Entry 5NHT (X-ray diffraction, 3.20 A resolution); this record covers chains A and B of the 5 polymer chains in the assembly.

Chain A:
Protein: T-cell receptor alpha variable 12-2, T-cell receptor, sp3.4 alpha chain
From: Homo sapiens
Notes: engineered mutation(s): T158C,T158C
UniProt: chimeric construct of A0A075B6T6, K7N5N2: residues 0-92 from A0A075B6T6 (A0A075B6T6_HUMAN) positions 21-113 (UniProt number = residue number + 21); residues 93-202 from K7N5N2 positions 96-205 (UniProt number = residue number + 3)
Sequence (211 residues; each row starts with the number of its first residue; numbers below 1 keep their minus sign (Met-1 is residue -1)):
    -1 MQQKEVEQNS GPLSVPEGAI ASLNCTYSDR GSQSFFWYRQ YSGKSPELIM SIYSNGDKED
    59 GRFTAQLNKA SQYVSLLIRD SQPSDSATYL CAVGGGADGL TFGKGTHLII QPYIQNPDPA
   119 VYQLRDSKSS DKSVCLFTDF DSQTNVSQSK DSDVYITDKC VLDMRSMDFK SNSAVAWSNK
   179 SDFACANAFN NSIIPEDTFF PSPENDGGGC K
Unresolved in the structure: -1 to 2, 200-209
Disulfide bonds: Cys23-Cys89, Cys133-Cys183
Construct notes: initiating methionine (-1); conflict Ser49 (Phe70 in A0A075B6T6); linker (92); expression tag (203-209)
Swiss-Prot annotation at these positions:
  - glycosylation: Asn22 (N-linked (GlcNAc...) asparagine)

Chain B:
Protein: T-cell receptor beta variable 19, TRB protein
From: Homo sapiens
Notes: engineered mutation(s): S171C,S171C,S171C,S171C,S171C,S171C,S171C,S171C,S171C,S171C,S171C,S171C,S171C,S171C,S171C,S171C
UniProt: chimeric construct of A0A5B3, A0A0C4ZKA8: residues 3-94 from A0A5B3 (A0A5B3_HUMAN) positions 22-113 (UniProt number = residue number + 19); residues 101-244 from A0A0C4ZKA8 positions 31-174 (UniProt number = residue number - 70)
Sequence (251 residues; row label = number of the first residue in the row):
     2 MGITQSPKYL FRKEGQNVTL SCEQNLNHDA MYWYRQDPGQ GLRLIYYSQI VNDFQKGDIA
    62 EGYSVSREKK ESFPLTVTSA QKNPTAFYLC ASSQGLAGAG ELFFGEGSRL TVLEDLKNVF
   122 PPEVAVFEPS EAEISHTQKA TLVCLATGFY PDHVELSWWV NGKEVHSGVC TDPQPLKEQP
   182 ALNDSRYCLS SRLRVSATFW QNPRNHFRCQ VQFYGLSEND EWTQDRAKPV TQIVSAEAWG
   242 RADQDRGGGC D
Unresolved in the structure: 2, 246-252
Disulfide bonds: Cys23-Cys91, Cys145-Cys210
Construct notes: initiating methionine (2); linker (95-100); conflict Cys171 (Ser101 in A0A0C4ZKA8); expression tag (245-252)

How chain A and chain B interact:
Disulfides between the chains: Cys158(A)-Cys171(B)
Contacting residue pairs (94; chain A residue first):
  Ser32(A) with Gly99(B), hydrogen bond (side chain-backbone); Ala100(B)
  Phe34(A) with Gly99(B); Ala100(B); Gly101(B)
  Tyr36(A) with Gly101(B); Glu102(B), hydrogen bond (side chain-backbone); Leu103(B)
  Gln38(A) with Gln37(B), hydrogen bond; Phe88(B)
  Ser40(A) with Pro174(B)
  Lys42(A) with Phe88(B)
  Ser43(A) with Leu90(B); Phe105(B); Gly106(B), hydrogen bond (side chain-backbone); Glu107(B)
  Pro44(A) with Leu90(B); Phe105(B)
  Leu46(A) with Glu102(B)
  Tyr51(A) with Ala100(B), hydrogen bond (side chain-backbone); Gly101(B)
  Leu88(A) with Leu43(B), hydrophobic
  Gly92(A) with Gly99(B)
  Gly93(A) with Gly99(B)
  Ala95(A) with Tyr48(B), hydrogen bond (backbone-side chain); Ala98(B)
  Asp96(A) with Leu45(B); Tyr48(B), hydrogen bond; Ala98(B)
  Gly97(A) with Tyr33(B); Ala98(B), hydrogen bond (backbone-backbone); Gly99(B)
  Leu98(A) with Tyr35(B), hydrogen bond (backbone-side chain); Gly99(B); Leu103(B), hydrophobic
  Phe100(A) with Phe105(B), hydrophobic
  Asp116(A) with His137(B)
  Tyr120(A) with Ser131(B); Ala133(B); Glu134(B); His137(B)
  Gln121(A) with Ser131(B)
  Leu122(A) with Phe128(B); Glu129(B); Thr142(B); Val144(B), hydrophobic
  Arg123(A) with Phe128(B); Glu129(B), hydrogen bond (backbone-backbone)
  Asp124(A) with Ala126(B); Val127(B); Phe128(B)
  Ser125(A) with Val127(B); Glu129(B); Glu238(B), hydrogen bond (side chain-backbone)
  Lys130(A) with Phe128(B)
  Ser131(A) with Phe128(B)
  Val132(A) with Phe128(B), hydrophobic; Leu146(B), hydrophobic
  Leu134(A) with Thr142(B); Val144(B), hydrophobic
  Thr136(A) with Arg195(B), hydrogen bond
  Asp137(A) with Arg195(B), salt bridge
  Tyr153(A) with Leu177(B), hydrophobic; Glu179(B), hydrogen bond (side chain-backbone)
  Ile154(A) with Leu177(B)
  Thr155(A) with Ser191(B); Arg193(B), hydrogen bond
  Asp156(A) with Arg193(B), hydrogen bond (backbone-side chain)
  Lys157(A) with Arg193(B)
  Cys158(A) with Cys171(B), disulfide; Thr172(B); Arg193(B)
  Val159(A) with Cys171(B)
  Leu160(A) with Gly169(B); Arg193(B); Arg195(B)
  Asp161(A) with Ser168(B); Gly169(B), hydrogen bond (backbone-backbone)
  Met162(A) with Lys140(B), hydrogen bond; Gly169(B)
  Arg163(A) with Ser168(B)
  Met165(A) with Gln139(B); Lys140(B), hydrogen bond
  Phe167(A) with Lys140(B)
  Ser169(A) with Arg195(B), hydrogen bond
  Ser171(A) with Arg193(B), hydrogen bond (backbone-side chain)
  Ala172(A) with Arg193(B)
  Val173(A) with Val144(B), hydrophobic; Ser191(B); Arg193(B)
  Trp175(A) with Leu146(B), hydrophobic; Cys189(B), hydrophobic
  Phe197(A) with His137(B)
  Pro199(A) with Ala133(B), hydrophobic
Also at the interface, not in a pair above, chain A (54 interface residues in all): Gly41, Gly101, Lys102
Also at the interface, not in a pair above, chain B (51 interface residues in all): Gln41, Gly42, Gly108, Pro130, Asp173, Lys178, Val196, Ser197, Arg242

In short:
Chain A and chain B form an interface of 54 and 51 residues respectively; the contacts include 1 disulfide
bond, 20 hydrogen bonds and 1 salt bridge. Polar pairs include Asp137(A)-Arg195(B), Ser32(A)-Gly99(B) and
Tyr36(A)-Glu102(B).
Here chain A is T-cell receptor alpha variable 12-2, T-cell receptor, sp3.4 alpha chain and chain B is T-cell
receptor beta variable 19, TRB protein, both from Homo sapiens. Entry 5NHT (human 199.54-16 TCR in complex
with Melan-A/MART-1 (26-35) peptide and HLA-A2) was determined by X-ray diffraction.
